PDB entry 7YJK | electron microscopy, 3.20 A resolution | chains B and D of the 8 polymer chains in the assembly

Chain B:
Protein: Long chain base biosynthesis protein 2a
From: Arabidopsis thaliana
Notes: EC 2.3.1.50
UniProtKB: Q9LSZ9 (LCB2A_ARATH); residues 1-489 here = UniProt positions 1-489
Sequence (489 residues; numbered 1 to 489; the number before each row is that of its first residue):
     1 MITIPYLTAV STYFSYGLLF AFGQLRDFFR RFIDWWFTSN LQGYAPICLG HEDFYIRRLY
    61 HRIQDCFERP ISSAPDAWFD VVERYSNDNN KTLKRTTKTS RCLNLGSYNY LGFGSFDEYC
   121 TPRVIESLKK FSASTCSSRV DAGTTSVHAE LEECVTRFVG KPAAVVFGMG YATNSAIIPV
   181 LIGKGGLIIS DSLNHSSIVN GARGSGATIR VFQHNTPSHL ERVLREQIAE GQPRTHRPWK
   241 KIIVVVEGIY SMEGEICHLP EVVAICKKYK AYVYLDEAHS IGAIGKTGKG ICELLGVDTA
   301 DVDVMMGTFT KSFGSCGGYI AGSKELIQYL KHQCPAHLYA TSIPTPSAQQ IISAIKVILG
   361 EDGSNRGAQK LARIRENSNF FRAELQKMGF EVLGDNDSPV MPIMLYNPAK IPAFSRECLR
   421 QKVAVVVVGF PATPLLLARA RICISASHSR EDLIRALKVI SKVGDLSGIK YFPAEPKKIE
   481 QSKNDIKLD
Unresolved in the structure: 37-41, 476-489
Modified residues: K311 ((2S)-2-amino-6-[[3-hydroxy-2-methyl-5-(phosphonooxymethyl)pyridin-4-yl]methylideneamino]hexanoic acid; LLP)
Small-molecule neighbours: Z1T (N-[(2S,3R,4E)-1,3-dihydroxyoctadec-4-en-2-yl]tetracosanamide): Y13, F14, Y16, G17, F20, A21, Y55, L435
UniProt features mapped onto this chain:
  - modified residue: K311 (N6-(pyridoxal phosphate)lysine)
From the paper describing this entry:
  - binding site for Z1T: Y55

Chain D:
Protein: ORMDL family protein
From: Arabidopsis thaliana
UniProtKB: Q9C5I0 (Q9C5I0_ARATH); residue numbers follow UniProt; this construct covers 1-157
Sequence (157 residues; numbered 1 to 157; the number before each row is that of its first residue):
     1 MANLYVKAVP PPDMNRNTEW FMYPGVWTTY MLILFFGWLV VLSVSGCSPG MAWTVVNLAH
    61 FVVTYHSFHW MKGTPFADDQ GIYNGLTWWE QMDNGQQLTR NRKFLTLVPV VLYLIASHTT
   121 DYRHPWLFLN TLAVMVLVVA KFPNMHKVRI FGINGDK
Unresolved in the structure: 157
Small-molecule neighbours: Z1T (N-[(2S,3R,4E)-1,3-dihydroxyoctadec-4-en-2-yl]tetracosanamide): N17, W20, V26, T29, Y30, I33, L34, H60, V63, T64, S67, F68, M71, G73, P75, F76, W88
From the paper describing this entry:
  - binding site for Z1T: N17, W20, S67, W88
  - mutagenesis - N17A, S67R: increased catalytic activity
  - mutagenesis - N17A, S67R: decreased binding to C6-phytoceramide
  - mutagenesis - N17A/S67R, W20R, W88R: abolished binding to C6-phytoceramide
  - mutagenesis - W20R, W88R: increased catalytic activity (intracellular SPT activity)
  - mutagenesis - N17A/S67R: decreased catalytic activity (intracellular SPT activity)

Chain B / chain D interface:
Residue-residue contacts - 35 pairs, chain B then chain D:
  M1(B) - K7(D)
  M1(B) - A8(D)  hydrogen bond (backbone-backbone)
  I2(B) - V6(D)
  I2(B) - K7(D)
  I2(B) - A8(D)  hydrogen bond (backbone-backbone)
  T3(B) - V6(D)
  I4(B) - L4(D)
  I4(B) - Y5(D)
  I4(B) - V6(D)  hydrogen bond (backbone-backbone)
  I4(B) - A8(D)  hydrophobic
  P5(B) - L4(D)
  Y6(B) - N3(D)
  Y6(B) - L4(D)  hydrogen bond (backbone-backbone)
  Y6(B) - T28(D)  hydrogen bond
  L7(B) - M1(D)
  A9(B) - P24(D)
  V10(B) - T29(D)
  Y13(B) - W20(D)  hydrogen bond (side chain-backbone)
  Y13(B) - Y23(D)
  Y13(B) - G25(D)
  Y13(B) - V26(D)
  Y13(B) - T29(D)
  H51(B) - P75(D)
  E52(B) - T74(D)
  E52(B) - P75(D)
  R203(B) - D78(D)
  V211(B) - M14(D)  hydrophobic
  Q213(B) - V9(D)
  F430(B) - F76(D)  hydrophobic
  A432(B) - R16(D)  hydrogen bond (backbone-side chain)
  T433(B) - R16(D)  hydrogen bond (backbone-side chain)
  P434(B) - R16(D)
  L435(B) - W20(D)  hydrophobic
  Y471(B) - Y5(D)  hydrogen bond (backbone-side chain)
  F472(B) - Y5(D)  hydrophobic
Interface residues without a listed pair, chain B (29 interface residues in all): F14, F20, D53, Y55, S192, L436, L437
Interface residues without a listed pair, chain D (28 interface residues in all): A2, P10, P12, E19, L32, S67, M71
The authors on this interface:
  - interface residues, chain B: M1(B)
  - interface residues, chain D: Y5(D)

Overview:
29 residues of chain B face 28 of chain D across their interface; the contacts include 9 hydrogen bonds. Polar
contacts include Y6(B)-T28(D), Y13(B)-W20(D) and A432(B)-R16(D). The paper reports a binding site for Z1T at
Y55(B) and N17(D) among others; N17A/S67R, W20R and W88R of chain D abolish binding to C6-phytoceramide; 5
substitutions were tested in all.
Chain B is Long chain base biosynthesis protein 2a and chain D is ORMDL family protein, both from Arabidopsis
thaliana; the structure, Cryo-EM structure of the dimeric atSPT-ORM1 complex, was determined by electron
microscopy together with 7YJM, 7YJN and 7YJO from the same study.
